Entry 5B2K (X-ray diffraction, 2.75 A resolution); this record covers chain A.

Chain A:
Protein: Dual specificity mitogen-activated protein kinase kinase 7
From: Homo sapiens
Notes: EC 2.7.12.2
Reference sequence: O14733 (MP2K7_HUMAN); residues 119-435 here correspond to UniProt positions 103-419 (UniProt number = residue number - 16)
Sequence (324 residues; each row starts with the number of its first residue):
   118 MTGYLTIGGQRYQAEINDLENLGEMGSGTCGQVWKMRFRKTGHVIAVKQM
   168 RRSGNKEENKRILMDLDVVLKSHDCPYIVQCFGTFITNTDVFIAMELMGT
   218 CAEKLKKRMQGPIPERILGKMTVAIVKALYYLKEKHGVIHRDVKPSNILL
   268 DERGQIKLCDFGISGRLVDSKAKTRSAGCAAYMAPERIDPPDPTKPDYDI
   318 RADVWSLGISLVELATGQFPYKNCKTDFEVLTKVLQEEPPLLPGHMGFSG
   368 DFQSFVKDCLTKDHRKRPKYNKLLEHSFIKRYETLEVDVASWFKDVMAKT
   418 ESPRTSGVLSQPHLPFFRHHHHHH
Not modelled in the structure: 118-119, 146, 171-180, 280-294, 310-316, 417-441
Differences from the reference sequence: initiating methionine (118); expression tag (436-441)
UniProt features mapped onto this chain:
  - region: His393 to Lys416 (DVD domain)
  - active site: Asp259 (Proton acceptor)
  - binding site (ATP): Met142 to Val150, Lys165
  - modified residue: Ser287 (Phosphoserine), Thr291 (Phosphothreonine), Ser427 (Phosphoserine)

Summary:
UniProt lists active-site residue Asp259 and 10 ATP-binding residues.
Chain A is Dual specificity mitogen-activated protein kinase kinase 7 (Homo sapiens); the structure, A crucial
role of Cys218 in the stabilization of an unprecedented auto-inhibition form of MAP2K7, was determined by
X-ray diffraction, deposited together with 5B2L and 5B2M.
